8DY5 - chains A and C; structure by X-ray diffraction, 2.20 A resolution.

== Chain A ==
Protein: spFv CAT2200 LH
From: Homo sapiens
Notes: engineered mutation(s): T28G
Sequence (251 residues; each row starts with the number of its first residue):
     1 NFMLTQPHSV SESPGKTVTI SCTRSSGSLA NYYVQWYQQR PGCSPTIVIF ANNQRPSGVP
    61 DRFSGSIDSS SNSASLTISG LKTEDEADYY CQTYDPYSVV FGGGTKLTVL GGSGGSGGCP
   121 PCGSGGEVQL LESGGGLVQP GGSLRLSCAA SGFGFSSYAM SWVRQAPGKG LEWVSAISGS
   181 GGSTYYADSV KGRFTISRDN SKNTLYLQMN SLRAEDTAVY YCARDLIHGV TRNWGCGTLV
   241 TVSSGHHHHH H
Not modelled in the structure: 245-251
Disulfide bonds: Cys22-Cys91, Cys43-Cys119, Cys122-Cys236, Cys148-Cys222

== Chain C ==
Protein: Interleukin-17A
From: Homo sapiens
Reference sequence: Q16552 (IL17_HUMAN); residues 12-132 here correspond to UniProt positions 35-155 (UniProt number = residue number + 23)
Sequence (122 residues; numbered 11 to 132; the number before each row is that of its first residue):
    11 MNSEDKNFPR TVMVNLNIHN RNTNTNPKRS SDYYNRSTSP WNLHRNEDPE RYPSVIWEAQ
    71 CRHLGCINAD GNVDYHMNSV PIQQEILVLR REPPHSPNSF RLEKILVSVG CTCVTPIVHH
   131 VQ
Not modelled in the structure: 11-19, 27-35, 129-132
Disulfide bonds: Cys71-Cys121, Cys76-Cys123
Differences from the reference sequence: initiating methionine (11); engineered mutation Gln70 (Lys93 in Q16552), Ser106 (Cys129 in Q16552), Gln132 (Ala155 in Q16552)

== Chain A / chain C interface ==
Pairs across the interface (24; chain A residue first):
  Ala30(A) - His86(C)  hydrogen bond (backbone-side chain)
  Asn31(A) - His86(C)
  Tyr32(A) - Tyr85(C)  hydrophobic
  Tyr32(A) - His86(C)
  Tyr33(A) - His86(C)
  Tyr33(A) - Pro126(C)  hydrophobic
  Tyr33(A) - Ile127(C)
  Phe50(A) - Pro126(C)
  Ala51(A) - Ile127(C)  hydrophobic
  Gln54(A) - Ile127(C)
  Tyr94(A) - Tyr85(C)  hydrogen bond (side chain-backbone)
  Pro96(A) - Leu74(C)
  Pro96(A) - Tyr85(C)
  Ser180(A) - Gln93(C)
  Tyr185(A) - Leu74(C)
  Leu226(A) - Pro126(C)  hydrophobic
  Ile227(A) - Tyr85(C)
  Ile227(A) - His86(C)
  Ile227(A) - Met87(C)
  Ile227(A) - Asn88(C)
  Ile227(A) - Val124(C)
  Ile227(A) - Pro126(C)
  His228(A) - Leu74(C)
  His228(A) - Asn88(C)  hydrogen bond (backbone-side chain)
Other interface residues (no listed pair), chain C (11 interface residues in all): Pro91, Thr125

== Overview ==
14 residues of chain A and 11 residues of chain C are in contact, with 3 hydrogen bonds. Polar contacts
include Ala30(A)-His86(C), Tyr94(A)-Tyr85(C) and His228(A)-Asn88(C).
Here chain A is spFv CAT2200 LH and chain C is Interleukin-17A, both from Homo sapiens. Entry 8DY5 (Crystal
Structure of spFv CAT2200 LH in complex with IL-17A) was determined by X-ray diffraction (same publication as
8DY1 and 8DY4).
